PDB entry 2P7O | X-ray diffraction, 1.44 A resolution | chains A and B

[Chain A (and B)]
Protein: Glyoxalase family protein
Source organism: Listeria monocytogenes
Notes: chain B of this document is another copy of the same molecule, construct and numbering; everything in this record applies to it too
Reference sequence: Q71YW5 (Q71YW5_LISMF); numbering as in UniProt (aligned over 1-133)
Sequence (133 residues; each row starts with the number of its first residue):
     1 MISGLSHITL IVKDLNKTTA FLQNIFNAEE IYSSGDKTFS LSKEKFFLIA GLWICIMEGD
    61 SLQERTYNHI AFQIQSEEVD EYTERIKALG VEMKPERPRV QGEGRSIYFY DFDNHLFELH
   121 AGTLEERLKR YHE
Unresolved in the structure: 33-37, 133 (chain B: 33-37, 132-133)
Ion coordination: Mn2+ site 1: His7 (shared with His69(B), Glu118(B), Glu126(B) of chain B); Mn2+ site 2: His69, Glu118, Glu126 (shared with His7(B) of chain B)
Reported in the primary citation:
  - Mn2+ coordination: His7, Glu126
  - conformationally variable residues (loop rearrangement): Glu126
  - mutagenesis - E44A: abolished catalytic activity
  - mutagenesis - E44D, E44T: decreased catalytic activity
  - catalytic residues: Glu44
  - catalytic residues: Thr9 (proposed by the authors, not directly observed)

[Interface between chain A and chain B]
Pairs across the interface (88; chain A residue first):
  Met1(A) - Ile74(B)
  Met1(A) - Gln75(B)
  Met1(A) - Tyr82(B)  hydrogen bond (backbone-side chain)
  Ile2(A) - Phe26(B)
  Ile2(A) - Ala50(B)
  Ile2(A) - Phe72(B)  hydrophobic
  Ile2(A) - Gln73(B)
  Ile2(A) - Ile74(B)  hydrophobic
  Ile2(A) - Tyr82(B)
  Ile2(A) - Leu119(B)  hydrophobic
  Ser3(A) - Ala50(B)
  Ser3(A) - Gln73(B)  hydrogen bond (backbone-backbone)
  Gly4(A) - Ala50(B)
  Gly4(A) - Phe72(B)
  Gly4(A) - Gln73(B)  hydrogen bond (backbone-backbone)
  Leu5(A) - Leu52(B)  hydrophobic
  Leu5(A) - Ile70(B)  hydrophobic
  Leu5(A) - Ala71(B)
  Leu5(A) - Phe72(B)  hydrophobic
  Ser6(A) - Ala71(B)  hydrogen bond (backbone-backbone)
  Ser6(A) - Phe72(B)
  Ser6(A) - Gln73(B)
  Ser6(A) - His120(B)
  Ser6(A) - Leu124(B)
  His7(A) - His69(B)
  His7(A) - Ile70(B)
  His7(A) - Ala71(B)  hydrogen bond (backbone-backbone)
  His7(A) - Glu118(B)  salt bridge
  His7(A) - His120(B)
  His7(A) - Leu124(B)
  His7(A) - Glu125(B)
  His7(A) - Glu126(B)  salt bridge
  Ile8(A) - His69(B)
  Ile8(A) - Ile70(B)  hydrophobic
  Thr9(A) - Asn68(B)
  Thr9(A) - His69(B)  hydrogen bond (backbone-backbone)
  Thr9(A) - Glu126(B)  hydrogen bond
  Leu10(A) - Asn68(B)
  Ile11(A) - Tyr67(B)
  Ile11(A) - Asn68(B)  hydrogen bond (backbone-side chain)
  Phe26(A) - Ile2(B)  hydrophobic
  Ser40(A) - Lys129(B)
  Ser42(A) - Lys129(B)  hydrogen bond (backbone-side chain)
  Glu44(A) - Glu126(B)
  Ala50(A) - Ile2(B)
  Ala50(A) - Gly4(B)
  Trp53(A) - Leu124(B)  hydrophobic
  Cys55(A) - Glu126(B)
  Met57(A) - Glu126(B)
  Met57(A) - Leu128(B)  hydrophobic
  Gln63(A) - Thr66(B)
  Gln63(A) - Asn68(B)  hydrogen bond
  Tyr67(A) - Ile11(B)
  Asn68(A) - Thr9(B)
  Asn68(A) - Leu10(B)
  Asn68(A) - Ile11(B)  hydrogen bond (side chain-backbone)
  Asn68(A) - His115(B)  hydrogen bond
  His69(A) - His7(B)
  His69(A) - Ile8(B)
  His69(A) - Thr9(B)  hydrogen bond (backbone-backbone)
  Ile70(A) - Leu5(B)  hydrophobic
  Ile70(A) - His7(B)
  Ala71(A) - Leu5(B)
  Ala71(A) - Ser6(B)  hydrogen bond (backbone-backbone)
  Ala71(A) - His7(B)  hydrogen bond (backbone-backbone)
  Phe72(A) - Ile2(B)  hydrophobic
  Phe72(A) - Gly4(B)
  Phe72(A) - Ser6(B)
  Gln73(A) - Ile2(B)
  Gln73(A) - Ser3(B)  hydrogen bond (backbone-backbone)
  Gln73(A) - Gly4(B)  hydrogen bond (backbone-backbone)
  Gln73(A) - Ser6(B)
  Glu78(A) - Met1(B)  hydrogen bond (side chain-backbone)
  Tyr82(A) - Met1(B)  hydrogen bond (side chain-backbone)
  Tyr82(A) - Ile2(B)  hydrogen bond (side chain-backbone)
  His115(A) - Asn68(B)  hydrogen bond
  Glu118(A) - His7(B)  salt bridge
  Leu119(A) - Ile2(B)  hydrophobic
  His120(A) - Ser6(B)
  His120(A) - His7(B)
  Leu124(A) - Ser6(B)
  Leu124(A) - His7(B)
  Leu124(A) - Trp53(B)  hydrophobic
  Glu126(A) - His7(B)  salt bridge
  Glu126(A) - Thr9(B)  hydrogen bond
  Glu126(A) - Phe46(B)
  Glu126(A) - Cys55(B)
  Glu126(A) - Met57(B)
Interface residues without a listed pair, chain A (41 interface residues in all): Phe46, Ile49, Ile74, Gln75, Glu125, Leu128
Interface residues without a listed pair, chain B (40 interface residues in all): Glu44, Ile49
Interface features reported in the paper:
  - pairs named by the authors: Glu126(B)-Thr9(A) (hydrogen bond)

[Summary]
Chain A and chain B form an interface of 41 and 40 residues respectively, with 22 hydrogen bonds and 4 salt
bridges. Polar contacts include His7(A)-Glu118(B), His7(A)-Glu126(B) and Met1(A)-Tyr82(B). The paper describes
a hydrogen bond between Glu126(B) and Thr9(A). The paper reports catalytic residues Glu44(A) and Thr9(A); E44D
and E44T of chain A reduce catalytic activity.
Both chains are Glyoxalase family protein (Listeria monocytogenes). Entry 2P7O (Crystal structure of
genomically encoded fosfomycin resistance protein, FosX, from Listeria monocytogenes (tetragonal form)) was
determined by X-ray diffraction (same publication as 2P7K, 2P7L, 2P7M, 2P7P and 2P7Q).
